5BZ1 - chains A and B; structure by X-ray diffraction, 2.15 A resolution.

[Chain A]
Name: Suppressor protein MPT5
Organism: Saccharomyces cerevisiae (strain ATCC 204508 / S288c)
UniProtKB: P39016 (MPT5_YEAST); residue numbers follow UniProt; this construct covers 201-600
Sequence (400 residues; each row starts with the number of its first residue):
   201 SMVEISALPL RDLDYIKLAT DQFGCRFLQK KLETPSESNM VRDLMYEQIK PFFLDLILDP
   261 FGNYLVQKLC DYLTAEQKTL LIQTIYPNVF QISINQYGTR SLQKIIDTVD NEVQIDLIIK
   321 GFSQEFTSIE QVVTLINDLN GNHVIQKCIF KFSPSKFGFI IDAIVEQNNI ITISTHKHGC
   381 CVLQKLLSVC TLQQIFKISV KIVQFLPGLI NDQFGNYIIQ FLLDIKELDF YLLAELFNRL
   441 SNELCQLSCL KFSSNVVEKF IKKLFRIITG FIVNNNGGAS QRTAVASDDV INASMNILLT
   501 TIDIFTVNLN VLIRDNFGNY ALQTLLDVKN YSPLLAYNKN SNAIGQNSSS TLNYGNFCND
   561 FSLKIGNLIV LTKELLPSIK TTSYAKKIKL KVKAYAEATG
Disordered / not traced: 201-202, 476-484, 536-552, 600

[Chain B]
Molecule: 10-nt RNA strand
Sequence (10 nucleotides; each row starts with the number of its first residue):
     1 UGUAUUUGUA

[How chain A and chain B interact]
Contacting residue pairs (48):
  Gln222(A) - A10(B)  hydrogen bond to the sugar
  Arg226(A) - A10(B)  hydrogen bond to the sugar
  Gln229(A) - A10(B)  hydrogen bond to the base
  Pro260(A) - U9(B)  base contact
  Phe261(A) - A10(B)  sugar contact
  Asn263(A) - U9(B)  hydrogen bond to the base
  Tyr264(A) - U9(B)  hydrogen bond to the base
  Tyr264(A) - A10(B)  stacking on the base
  Gln267(A) - U9(B)  hydrogen bond to the base
  Tyr297(A) - U9(B)  base contact
  Thr299(A) - U7(B)  base contact
  Arg300(A) - U7(B)  base contact
  Arg300(A) - U9(B)  salt bridge to the phosphate
  Gln303(A) - U7(B)  hydrogen bond to the base
  Leu339(A) - U6(B)  base contact
  Leu339(A) - U7(B)  phosphate contact
  Asn342(A) - U6(B)  hydrogen bond to the base
  His343(A) - U6(B)  hydrogen bond to the base
  His343(A) - U7(B)  base contact
  Gln346(A) - U6(B)  hydrogen bond to the base
  Lys377(A) - A4(B)  sugar contact
  His378(A) - U6(B)  sugar contact
  Cys380(A) - A4(B)  base contact
  Cys381(A) - U5(B)  base contact
  Cys381(A) - U6(B)  base contact
  Gln384(A) - A4(B)  hydrogen bond to the base
  Gln413(A) - U3(B)  base contact
  Phe414(A) - A4(B)  sugar contact
  Asn416(A) - U3(B)  hydrogen bond to the base
  Tyr417(A) - U3(B)  hydrogen bond to the base
  Tyr417(A) - A4(B)  stacking on the base
  Gln420(A) - U3(B)  hydrogen bond to the base
  Lys451(A) - G2(B)  hydrogen bond to the sugar
  Lys451(A) - U3(B)  salt bridge to the phosphate
  Phe452(A) - U3(B)  base contact
  Ser454(A) - G2(B)  hydrogen bond to the base
  Asn455(A) - G2(B)  hydrogen bond to the base
  Asn455(A) - U3(B)  base contact
  Glu458(A) - G2(B)  hydrogen bond to the base
  Asn516(A) - U1(B)  base contact
  Phe517(A) - G2(B)  sugar contact
  Asn519(A) - U1(B)  hydrogen bond to the base
  Tyr520(A) - U1(B)  hydrogen bond to the base
  Tyr520(A) - G2(B)  stacking on the base
  Gln523(A) - U1(B)  hydrogen bond to the base
  Ser583(A) - U1(B)  hydrogen bond to the sugar
  Tyr584(A) - U1(B)  base contact
  Lys587(A) - U1(B)  hydrogen bond to the base
Other interface residues (no listed pair), chain A (40 interface residues in all): Cys225

[Summary]
Chain A and chain B form an interface of 40 and 9 residues respectively; the contacts include 23 hydrogen
bonds, 2 salt bridges and 3 aromatic stacking contacts. Polar contacts include Gln229(A)-A10(B),
Asn263(A)-U9(B) and Tyr264(A)-U9(B).
Chain A is Suppressor protein MPT5 (Saccharomyces cerevisiae (strain ATCC 204508 / S288c)) and chain B is a
10-nt RNA strand; the structure, Crystal structure of the RNA-binding domain of yeast Puf5p bound to MFA2 RNA,
was determined by X-ray diffraction, deposited together with 5BYM, 5BZ5, 5BZU and 5BZV.
